9CC1 - chains D and E of the 7 polymer chains in the assembly; structure by electron microscopy, 2.92 A resolution.

Chain D (and E):
Protein: Lon protease homolog, mitochondrial
From: Homo sapiens
Notes: EC 3.4.21.53; chain E of this document is another copy of the same molecule, construct and numbering; everything in this record applies to it too
UniProtKB: P36776 (LONM_HUMAN); residue numbers follow UniProt; this construct covers 115-959
Chain sequence (862 residues; each row starts with the number of its first residue):
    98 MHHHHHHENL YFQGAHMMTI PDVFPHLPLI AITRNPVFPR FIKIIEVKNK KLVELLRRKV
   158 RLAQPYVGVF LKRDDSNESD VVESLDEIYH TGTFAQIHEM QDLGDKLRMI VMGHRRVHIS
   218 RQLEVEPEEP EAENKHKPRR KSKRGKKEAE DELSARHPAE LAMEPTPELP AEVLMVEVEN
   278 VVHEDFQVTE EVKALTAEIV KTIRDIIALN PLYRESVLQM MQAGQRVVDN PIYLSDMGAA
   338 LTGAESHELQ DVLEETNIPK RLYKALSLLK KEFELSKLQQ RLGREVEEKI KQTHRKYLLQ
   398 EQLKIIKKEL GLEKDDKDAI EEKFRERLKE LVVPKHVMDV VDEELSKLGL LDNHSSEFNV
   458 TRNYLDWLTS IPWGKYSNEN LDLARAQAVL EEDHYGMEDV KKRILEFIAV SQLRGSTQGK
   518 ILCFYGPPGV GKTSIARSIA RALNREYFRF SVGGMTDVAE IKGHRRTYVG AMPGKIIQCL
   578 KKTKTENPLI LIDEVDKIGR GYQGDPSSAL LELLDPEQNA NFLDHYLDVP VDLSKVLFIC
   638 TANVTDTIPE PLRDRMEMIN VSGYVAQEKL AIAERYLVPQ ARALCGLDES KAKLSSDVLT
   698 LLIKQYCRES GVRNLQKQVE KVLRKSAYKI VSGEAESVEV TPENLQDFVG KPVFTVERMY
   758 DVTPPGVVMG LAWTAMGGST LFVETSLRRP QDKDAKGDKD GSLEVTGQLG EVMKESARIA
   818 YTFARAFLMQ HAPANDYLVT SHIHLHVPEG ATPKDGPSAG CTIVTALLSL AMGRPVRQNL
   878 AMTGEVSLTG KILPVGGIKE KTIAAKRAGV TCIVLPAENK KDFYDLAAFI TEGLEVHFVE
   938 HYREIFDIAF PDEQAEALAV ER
Disordered / not traced: 98-414, 597-602, 789-795, 948-959 (chain E: 98-421, 597-602, 790-795, 948-959)
Construct notes: expression tag (98-114)
Bound ions: Mg2+: Thr530 (together with ADP)
Ligand contacts: ADP (adenosine-5'-diphosphate): Asp490, His491, Tyr492, Met494, Pro525, Gly526, Val527, Gly528, Lys529, Thr530, Ser531, Tyr661, Ile669, Tyr673, Leu674, Gln677, Val709, Arg710, Gln713
Curated features (UniProtKB/Swiss-Prot):
  - active site: Ser855, Lys898
  - binding site (ATP): Gly523 to Thr530
  - natural variant: Glu476 (E476A: In CODASS), Ser631 (S631Y: In CODASS), Ala670 (A670V: In CODASS), Arg672 (R672C: In CODASS), Pro676 (P676S: In CODASS), Arg679 (R679H: In CODASS), Arg721 (R721G: In CODASS), Ala724 (A724V: In CODASS), Pro749 (P749S: In CODASS), Gly767 (G767E: In CODASS), Ile927 (deletion: In CODASS)
  - mutagenesis: Lys529 (K529R: Abolishes ATPase activity, and presumably ATP-driven protein unfolding, but does not block access to the proteolytic active site or prevent a substrate from binding to it), Trp770 (W770A: Has low basal, but normal stimulated ATPase activity, and retains peptidase activity; W770P: Has normal basal, but low stimulated ATPase activity, and abolishes peptidase activity), Ser855 (S855A: Lacks both ATPase and protease activity, but retains DNA binding activity), Thr880 (T880V: Enhances the basal, but not the stimulated ATPase activity), Gly893 (G893A: Has low basal, but normal stimulated ATPase activity, and retains peptidase activity; G893P: Has normal basal, but low stimulated ATPase activity, and abolishes peptidase activity), Gly894 (G894A/S: Enhances the basal, but not the stimulated ATPase activity, and retains peptidase activity; G894P: Enhances the basal, but not the stimulated ATPase activity, and abolishes peptidase activity)

Interface between chain D and chain E:
Contacting residue pairs (70; chain D residue first):
  Asn450(D) with Leu447(E); Leu448(E)
  Asn456(D) with Glu454(E)
  Arg459(D) with Lys444(E)
  Arg534(D) with Glu614(E), salt bridge
  Arg546(D) with Gln615(E)
  Gly550(D) with Ser605(E)
  Val566(D) with Thr564(E); Tyr565(E), hydrophobic
  Gly567(D) with Tyr565(E)
  Met569(D) with Arg562(E)
  Ala680(D) with Arg511(E)
  Leu681(D) with Arg511(E), hydrogen bond (backbone-side chain)
  Cys682(D) with Val507(E), hydrophobic; Leu510(E)
  Gly683(D) with Arg511(E)
  Leu684(D) with Leu510(E), hydrophobic
  Arg710(D) with Asp651(E), salt bridge
  Lys714(D) with Asp651(E), salt bridge
  Arg721(D) with Arg500(E); Glu503(E), salt bridge; Glu654(E), salt bridge
  Lys722(D) with Glu503(E), salt bridge
  Ala724(D) with Ala506(E); Val507(E), hydrophobic; Leu510(E), hydrophobic
  Tyr725(D) with Leu502(E), hydrophobic; Glu503(E); Ala506(E), hydrophobic
  Val728(D) with Leu480(E), hydrophobic; Ala506(E); Gln509(E); Leu510(E), hydrophobic
  Lys748(D) with Lys917(E); Lys918(E)
  Pro749(D) with Lys918(E)
  Val750(D) with Lys918(E)
  Val753(D) with Glu915(E)
  Met756(D) with Lys888(E), hydrogen bond (backbone-side chain); Leu890(E), hydrophobic
  Tyr757(D) with Thr886(E), hydrogen bond; Lys888(E)
  Glu781(D) with Ser884(E); Leu885(E), hydrogen bond (side chain-backbone); Thr886(E), hydrogen bond (side chain-backbone)
  Thr782(D) with Leu885(E)
  Ser783(D) with Thr819(E); Leu885(E)
  Leu784(D) with Thr819(E)
  Arg785(D) with Arg815(E); Thr819(E); Arg822(E), hydrogen bond (backbone-side chain); Met826(E)
  Arg786(D) with Lys796(E); Asp797(E), salt bridge; Arg822(E)
  Glu801(D) with Arg815(E), salt bridge
  Thr803(D) with Glu812(E); Ile816(E)
  Gly804(D) with Glu812(E), hydrogen bond (backbone-side chain)
  Gln805(D) with Glu808(E); Val809(E); Glu812(E), hydrogen bond
  His841(D) with Thr819(E), hydrogen bond; Leu885(E)
  His843(D) with Ile816(E)
  Pro845(D) with Glu882(E); Leu890(E)
  Gly847(D) with Val809(E); Glu882(E), hydrogen bond (backbone-side chain)
Interface residues without a listed pair, chain D (47 interface residues in all): Asn711, Ser729, Pro787, Leu842, Glu846, Ala848
Interface residues without a listed pair, chain E (45 interface residues in all): Lys517, Arg652, Val836, Pro854, Tyr921

In short:
Chain D and chain E form an interface of 47 and 45 residues respectively, with 10 hydrogen bonds and 8 salt
bridges. Polar pairs include Arg534(D)-Glu614(E), Arg710(D)-Asp651(E) and Lys714(D)-Asp651(E). Chain D binds
ADP.
Chain D and chain E are both Lon protease homolog, mitochondrial (Homo sapiens); the structure, Human
Mitochondrial LONP1 Idle State bound to substrate and 6 ADP, was determined by electron microscopy.
